7UPT - chains C and G of the 7 polymer chains in the assembly; structure by electron microscopy, 3.50 A resolution.

== Chain C ==
Protein: Outer mitochondrial transmembrane helix translocase
Organism: Homo sapiens
Notes: EC 7.4.2.-
Reference sequence: Q8NBU5 (ATAD1_HUMAN); numbering as in UniProt (aligned over 42-361)
Sequence (341 residues; row label = number of the first residue in the row):
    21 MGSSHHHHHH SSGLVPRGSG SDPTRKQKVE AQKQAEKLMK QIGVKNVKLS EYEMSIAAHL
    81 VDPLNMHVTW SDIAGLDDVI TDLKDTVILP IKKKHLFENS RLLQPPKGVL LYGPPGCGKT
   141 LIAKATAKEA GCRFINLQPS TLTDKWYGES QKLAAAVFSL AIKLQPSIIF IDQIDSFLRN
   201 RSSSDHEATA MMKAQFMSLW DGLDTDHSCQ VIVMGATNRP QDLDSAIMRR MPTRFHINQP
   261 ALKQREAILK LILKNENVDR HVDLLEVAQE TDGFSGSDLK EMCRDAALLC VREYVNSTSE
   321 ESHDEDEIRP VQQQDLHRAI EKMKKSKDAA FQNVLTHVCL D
Unresolved in the structure: 21-42, 318-327, 352-361
Construct notes: initiating methionine (21); expression tag (22-41); engineered mutation Q193 (Glu in Q8NBU5)
Ion coordination: Mg2+: T140 (together with ATP)
Residues lining bound ligands:
  - ATP (adenosine-5'-triphosphate), molecule 1: D92, A94, P135, G136, C137, G138, K139, T140, L141, D192, Q193, A236, N238, I268, L271, G296, S297, K300
  - ATP, molecule 2: M217, D221, D226, R249, R250
Swiss-Prot annotation at these positions:
  - binding site (ATP): G133 to T140
  - modified residue: S322 (Phosphoserine)
  - natural variant: Q54 (Q54H: In HKPX4; uncertain significance), V107 (V107I: In a colorectal cancer sample), E276 to D361 (deletion: In HKPX4)
Reported in the primary citation:
  - binding site for Unknown peptide substrate (chain G): W166, Y167, H206

== Chain G ==
Protein: Unknown peptide substrate
Organism: Escherichia coli
Sequence (10 residues; row label = number of the first residue in the row; X marks 10 residues of unknown identity (built as UNK)):
     1 XXXXXXXXXX

== How chain C and chain G interact ==
Chain C residues in contact with chain G, 6 residues: T44, K165, W166, Y167, S204, H206

== Summary ==
Chain C and chain G make no direct contact in this assembly. Bound to chain C: ATP. Curated annotation
(UniProt) lists 8 ATP-binding residues on chain C. From the paper: a binding site for Unknown peptide
substrate (chain G) at W166(C), Y167(C) and H206(C).
Chain C is Outer mitochondrial transmembrane helix translocase (Homo sapiens) and chain G is Unknown peptide
substrate (Escherichia coli); the structure, Human mitochondrial AAA protein ATAD1 (with a catalytic dead
mutation) in complex with a peptide substrate ..., was determined by electron microscopy together with 7UPR
from the same study.
